4NQY - chain A; structure by X-ray diffraction, 2.60 A resolution.

== Chain A ==
Name: Isopropylmalate/citramalate isomerase large subunit
Source organism: Methanocaldococcus jannaschii
Notes: EC 4.2.1.33, 4.2.1.35, 4.2.1.31; fragment: large subunit
Reference sequence: P81291 (LEUC_METJA); residue numbers follow UniProt; this construct covers 1-424
Sequence (443 residues; row label = number of the first residue in the row; numbers below 1 keep their minus sign (Met-18 is residue -18)):
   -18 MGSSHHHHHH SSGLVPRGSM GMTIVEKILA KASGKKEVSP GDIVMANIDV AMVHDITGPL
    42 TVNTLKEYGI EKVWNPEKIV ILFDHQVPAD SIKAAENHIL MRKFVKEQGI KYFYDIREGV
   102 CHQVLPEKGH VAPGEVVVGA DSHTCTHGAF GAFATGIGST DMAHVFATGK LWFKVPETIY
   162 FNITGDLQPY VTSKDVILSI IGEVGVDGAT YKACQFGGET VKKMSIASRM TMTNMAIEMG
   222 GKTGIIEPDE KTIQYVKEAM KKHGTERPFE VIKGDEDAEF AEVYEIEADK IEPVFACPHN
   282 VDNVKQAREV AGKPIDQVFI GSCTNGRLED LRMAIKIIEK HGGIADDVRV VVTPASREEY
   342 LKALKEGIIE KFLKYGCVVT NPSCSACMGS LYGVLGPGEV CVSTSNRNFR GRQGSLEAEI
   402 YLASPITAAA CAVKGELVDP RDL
Disordered / not traced: -18 to 2, 66-77, 424
Sequence notes: expression tag (-18 to 0)
Ion coordination: Zn2+: Cys365, Cys368 (shared with 2 residues of chain B)

== Summary ==
The Zn2+ site is built by Cys365 and Cys368.
Chain A is Isopropylmalate/citramalate isomerase large subunit (Methanocaldococcus jannaschii); the structure,
The reduced form of MJ0499, was determined by X-ray diffraction, deposited together with 4KP1 and 4KP2.
